7GVF - chains A and D; structure by X-ray diffraction, 1.85 A resolution.

Chain A:
Protein: B-cell lymphoma 6 protein
Source organism: Homo sapiens
Reference sequence: P41182 (BCL6_HUMAN); numbering as in UniProt (aligned over 5-129)
Sequence (128 residues; numbered 2 to 129; the number before each row is that of its first residue):
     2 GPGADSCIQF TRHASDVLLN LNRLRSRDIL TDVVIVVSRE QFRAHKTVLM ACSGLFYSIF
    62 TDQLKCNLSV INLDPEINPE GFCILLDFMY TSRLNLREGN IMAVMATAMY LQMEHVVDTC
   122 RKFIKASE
Unresolved in the structure: 2-5
Differences from the reference sequence: expression tag (2-4)
Small-molecule neighbours: A1ACL (5-[(5,6-dichloropyrimidin-4-yl)amino]-1,3-dihydro-2H-indol-2-one): Asn21, Arg24, Leu25, Arg28, Met51, Ala52, Cys53, Ser54, Gly55, Tyr58, Gln113, Met114, Glu115

Chain D:
Protein: WVIP tetrapeptide
Sequence (6 residues; row label = number of the first residue in the row; numbering starts at 0):
     0 XWVIPA
Modified residues: ACE (acetyl group) at position 0

Interface between chain A and chain D:
Contacting residue pairs (11):
  Cys8(A) with Pro4(D)
  Ile9(A) with Trp1(D), hydrophobic; Val2(D)
  Gln10(A) with ACE_0(D); Trp1(D); Val2(D), hydrogen bond (backbone-backbone); Pro4(D)
  Phe11(A) with ACE_0(D); Trp1(D)
  Thr12(A) with ACE_0(D), hydrogen bond (backbone-backbone); Val2(D)
Interface residues without a listed pair, chain D (5 interface residues in all): Ile3

Overview:
Chain A and chain D each contribute 5 residues to their interface, with 2 hydrogen bonds. The backbones
hydrogen-bond at Gln10(A)-Val2(D) and Thr12(A)-ACE_0(D). Chain A binds compound A1ACL.
Here chain A is B-cell lymphoma 6 protein (Homo sapiens) and chain D is WVIP tetrapeptide. Entry 7GVF (Crystal
Structure of B-cell lymphoma 6 protein BTB domain in complex with ligand 3 at 13.05 ...) was determined by
X-ray diffraction (same publication as 7GUD, 7GUE, 7GUF, 7GUG, 7GUH, 7GUI and 126 further entries).
